PDB entry 9JPX | electron microscopy, 2.95 A resolution | chains A and M of the 8 polymer chains in the assembly

Chain A:
Molecule: V(D)J recombination-activating protein 1
Organism: Mus musculus
Notes: EC 3.1.-.-, 2.3.2.27
UniProtKB: P15919 (RAG1_MOUSE); residue numbers follow UniProt; this construct covers 1-1040
Amino-acid sequence (1040 residues; numbered 1 to 1040; the number before each row is that of its first residue):
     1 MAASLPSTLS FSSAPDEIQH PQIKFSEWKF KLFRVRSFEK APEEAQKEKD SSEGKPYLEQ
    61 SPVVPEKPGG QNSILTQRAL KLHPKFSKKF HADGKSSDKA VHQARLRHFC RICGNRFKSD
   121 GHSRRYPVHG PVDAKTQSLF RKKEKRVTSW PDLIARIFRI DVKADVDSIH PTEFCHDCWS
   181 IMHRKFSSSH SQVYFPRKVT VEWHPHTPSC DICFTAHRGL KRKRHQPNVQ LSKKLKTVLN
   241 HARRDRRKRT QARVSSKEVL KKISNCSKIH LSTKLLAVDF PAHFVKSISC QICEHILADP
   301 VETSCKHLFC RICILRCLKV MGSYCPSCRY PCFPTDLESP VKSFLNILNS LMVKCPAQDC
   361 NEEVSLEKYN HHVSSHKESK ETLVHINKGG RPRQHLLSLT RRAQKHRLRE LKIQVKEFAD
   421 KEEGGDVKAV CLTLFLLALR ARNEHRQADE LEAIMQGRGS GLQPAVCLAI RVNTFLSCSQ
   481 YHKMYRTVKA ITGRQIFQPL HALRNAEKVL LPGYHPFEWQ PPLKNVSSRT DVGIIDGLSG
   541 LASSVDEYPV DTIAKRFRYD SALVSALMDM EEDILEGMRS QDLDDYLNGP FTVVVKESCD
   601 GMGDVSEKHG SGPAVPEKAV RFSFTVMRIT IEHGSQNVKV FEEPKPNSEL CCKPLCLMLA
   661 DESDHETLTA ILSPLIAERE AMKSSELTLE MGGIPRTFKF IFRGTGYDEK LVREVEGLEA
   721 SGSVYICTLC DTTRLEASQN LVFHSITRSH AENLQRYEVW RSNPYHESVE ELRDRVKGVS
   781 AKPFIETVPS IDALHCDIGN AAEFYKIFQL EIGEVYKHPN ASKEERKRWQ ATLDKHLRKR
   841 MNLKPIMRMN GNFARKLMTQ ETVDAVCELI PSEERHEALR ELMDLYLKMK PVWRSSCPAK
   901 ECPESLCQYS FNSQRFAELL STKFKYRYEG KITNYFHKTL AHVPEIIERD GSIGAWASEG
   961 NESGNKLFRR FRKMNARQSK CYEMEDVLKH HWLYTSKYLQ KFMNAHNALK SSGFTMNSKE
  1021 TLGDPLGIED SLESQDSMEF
Disordered / not traced: 1-460, 1009-1040
UniProt features mapped onto this chain:
  - zinc finger: Cys-290 to Arg-329 (RING-type), Leu-351 to Lys-380 (RAG1-type)
  - DNA-binding region: Gly-389 to Gln-456 (NBD)
  - binding site (Zn(2+)): Cys-266, His-270, Cys-290, Cys-293, His-295, Cys-305, His-307, Cys-310, Cys-313, Cys-325, Cys-328, Cys-355, Cys-360, His-372, His-376
  - binding site (a divalent metal cation): Asp-600, Asp-708, Glu-962
  - site: Trp-893 (Essential for DNA hairpin formation, participates in base-stacking interactions near the cleavage site)
  - cross-link: Lys-233 (Glycyl lysine isopeptide (Lys-Gly) (interchain with G-Cter in ubiquitin))
  - mutagenesis: Lys-233 (K233M: Abolishes autoubiquitination), His-307 (H307A: Displays lower E3 ligase activity and affects the joining step of V(D)J recombination), Cys-325 (C325G: Loss of E3 ligase activity and affects the joining step of V(D)J recombination), Arg-391 (R391A: Defects in converting nicked products to hairpins; R391L: Impairs DNA-binding and hairpin formation while maintaining some nicking activity), Arg-393 (R393A: Impairs DNA-binding and hairpin formation while maintaining some nicking activity), Arg-401 (R401A: Allows robust hairpin activity), Arg-402 (R402A: Defects in converting nicked products to hairpins), Lys-405 (K405A: Reduced hairpin activity), His-406 (H406A: Allows robust hairpin activity), Arg-407 (R407A: Impairs DNA-binding and reduces hairpin formation without affecting nicking activity), Asn-443 (N443A: Impairs DNA-binding; when associated with A-445), His-445 (H445A: Impairs DNA-binding; when associated with A-443), 23 further mutagenesis entries in UniProt
Metal / ion sites: Ca2+: Asp-600, Glu-962 (shared with 1 residue of chain F); Zn2+: Cys-727, Cys-730, His-937, His-942

Chain M:
Molecule: 14-nt DNA strand
Sequence (14 nucleotides; each row starts with the number of its first residue):
    17 CACAGTGATG CAAA

Interface between chain A and chain M:
Contacting residue pairs (20; chain A residue first):
  Ser-477(A) / DT22(M)  hydrogen bond to the phosphate
  Ser-477(A) / DG23(M)  phosphate contact
  Cys-478(A) / DG23(M)  hydrogen bond to the phosphate
  Ser-479(A) / DG21(M)  sugar contact
  Ser-479(A) / DT22(M)  phosphate contact
  Ser-479(A) / DG23(M)  hydrogen bond to the phosphate
  Gln-480(A) / DG21(M)  phosphate contact
  Lys-483(A) / DG21(M)  salt bridge to the phosphate
  Arg-504(A) / DA24(M)  salt bridge to the phosphate
  Arg-504(A) / DT25(M)  base contact
  Met-974(A) / DT22(M)  phosphate contact
  Asn-975(A) / DT22(M)  phosphate contact
  Asn-975(A) / DG23(M)  phosphate contact
  Ala-976(A) / DT22(M)  sugar contact
  Arg-977(A) / DT22(M)  base contact
  Arg-977(A) / DG23(M)  base contact
  Arg-977(A) / DA24(M)  hydrogen bond to the sugar
  Gln-978(A) / DG21(M)  base contact
  Gln-978(A) / DT22(M)  base contact
  Lys-989(A) / DA24(M)  salt bridge to the phosphate
Interface residues without a listed pair, chain A (15 interface residues in all): Arg-471, Glu-507, Asp-986

In short:
15 residues of chain A face 5 of chain M across their interface; the contacts include 4 hydrogen bonds and 3
salt bridges. Polar contacts include Arg-977(A)/DA24(M), Ser-477(A)/DT22(M) and Cys-478(A)/DG23(M).
Chain A is V(D)J recombination-activating protein 1 (Mus musculus) and chain M is a 14-nt DNA strand; the
structure, CryoEM structure of mouse RAG SEC-0, was determined by electron microscopy (same publication as
9JPU, 9JQN, 9JTS and 9JTU).
